Entry 8X2X (electron microscopy, 3.80 A resolution); this record covers chains I and G of the 14 polymer chains in the assembly.

Chain I:
Molecule: 146-nt DNA strand
Sequence (146 nucleotides; row label = number of the first residue in the row):
     1 ATCAATATCCACCTGCAGATTCTACCAAAAGTGTATTTGGAAACTGCTCC
    51 ATCAAAAGGCATGTTCAGCGGAATTCCGCTGAACATGCCTTTTGATGGAG
   101 CAGTTTCCAAATACACTTTTGGTAGAATCTGCAGGTGGATATTGAT

Chain G:
Name: Histone H2A
Source organism: Saccharomyces cerevisiae
UniProtKB: A0A6A5Q818 (A0A6A5Q818_YEASX); residues -6 to 127 here correspond to UniProt positions 1-134 (UniProt number = residue number + 7)
Chain sequence (134 residues; row label = number of the first residue in the row; numbers below 1 keep their minus sign (Met-6 is residue -6)):
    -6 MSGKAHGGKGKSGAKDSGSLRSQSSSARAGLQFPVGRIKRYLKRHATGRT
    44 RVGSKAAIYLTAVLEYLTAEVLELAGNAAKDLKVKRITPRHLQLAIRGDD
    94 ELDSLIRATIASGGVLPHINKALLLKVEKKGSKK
Not modelled in the structure: -6 to 12, 121-127

Interface between chain I and chain G:
Pairs across the interface - 17 pairs, chain I then chain G:
  DA111(I) with Thr43(G), phosphate contact; Arg44(G), phosphate contact; Val45(G), phosphate contact; Gly46(G), phosphate contact; Ser47(G), hydrogen bond to the phosphate; Lys48(G), salt bridge to the phosphate
  DT112(I) with Lys32(G), salt bridge to the phosphate; Thr43(G), phosphate contact; Arg44(G), hydrogen bond to the phosphate
  DG121(I) with Arg30(G), sugar contact
  DG122(I) with Arg30(G), salt bridge to the phosphate
  DG131(I) with Val77(G), phosphate contact; Lys78(G), phosphate contact
  DC132(I) with Lys76(G), salt bridge to the phosphate; Val77(G), hydrogen bond to the phosphate; Lys78(G), hydrogen bond to the phosphate
  DA133(I) with Lys76(G), phosphate contact
Other interface residues (no listed pair), chain I (8 interface residues in all): DA110
Other interface residues (no listed pair), chain G (14 interface residues in all): Lys36, Arg42, Leu75

Summary:
8 residues of chain I and 14 residues of chain G are in contact, with 4 hydrogen bonds and 4 salt bridges.
Polar contacts include DA111(I)-Ser47(G), DT112(I)-Arg44(G) and DC132(I)-Val77(G).
Here chain I is a 146-nt DNA strand and chain G is Histone H2A (Saccharomyces cerevisiae). Entry 8X2X (The
piccolo NuA4 bound to the H2A.Z nucleosome complex at pre-H4-acetylation state) was determined by electron
microscopy (same publication as 8X2Y, 8X2Z, 8X30, 8X31 and 8X32).
